Entry 9FAW (electron microscopy, 2.90 A resolution); this record covers chains E and D of the 10 polymer chains in the assembly.

# Chain E (and D)
Molecule: Gamma-aminobutyric acid receptor subunit beta-3
Source organism: Homo sapiens
Notes: chain D of this document is another copy of the same molecule, construct and numbering; everything in this record applies to it too
UniProt: P28472 (GBRB3_HUMAN); residues 5-447 here correspond to UniProt positions 30-472 (UniProt number = residue number + 25)
Amino-acid sequence (443 residues; each row starts with the number of its first residue):
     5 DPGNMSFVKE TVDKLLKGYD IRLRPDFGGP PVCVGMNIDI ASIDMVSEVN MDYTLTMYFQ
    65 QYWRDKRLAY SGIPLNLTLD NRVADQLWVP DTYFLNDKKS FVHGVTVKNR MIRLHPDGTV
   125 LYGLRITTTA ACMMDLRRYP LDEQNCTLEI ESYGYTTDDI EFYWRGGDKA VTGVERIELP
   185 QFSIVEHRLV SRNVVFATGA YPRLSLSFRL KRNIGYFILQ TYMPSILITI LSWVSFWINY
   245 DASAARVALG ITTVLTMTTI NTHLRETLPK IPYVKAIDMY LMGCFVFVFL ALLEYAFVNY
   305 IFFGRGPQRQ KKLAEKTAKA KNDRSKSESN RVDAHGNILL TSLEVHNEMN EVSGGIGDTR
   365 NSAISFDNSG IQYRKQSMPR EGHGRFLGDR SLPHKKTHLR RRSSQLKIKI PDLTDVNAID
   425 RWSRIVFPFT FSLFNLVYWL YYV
Not modelled in the structure: 309-418 (chain D: 5-7, 310-418)
Disulfide bonds: C136-C150
Glycans and other covalent adducts: N-acetylglucosamine (NAG) linked to N8, N80; glycan linked to N149
Curated features (UniProtKB/Swiss-Prot):
  - binding site (benzamidine): D95 to Y97, E155 to Y157, F200
  - binding site (4-aminobutanoate): Y97, E155, Y157, T202
  - binding site (histamine): Y97, S156, Y157, T202
  - glycosylation (N-linked (GlcNAc...) asparagine): N8, N80, N149

# Interface between chain E and chain D
Pairs across the interface (79):
  I25(E) - D84(D)
  I25(E) - R86(D)
  R26(E) - L83(D)
  R26(E) - D84(D)  hydrogen bond (backbone-backbone)
  R26(E) - V87(D)
  L27(E) - K13(D)
  F31(E) - M9(D)
  F31(E) - V12(D)  hydrophobic
  F31(E) - T82(D)
  G32(E) - M9(D)
  G33(E) - M9(D)
  D89(E) - R86(D)  hydrogen bond (backbone-side chain)
  L91(E) - R86(D)  hydrogen bond (backbone-side chain)
  V93(E) - V111(D)  hydrophobic
  P94(E) - T110(D)
  D95(E) - V111(D)
  T96(E) - V109(D)
  T96(E) - T110(D)  hydrogen bond (backbone-side chain)
  Y97(E) - Y62(D)
  Y97(E) - V109(D)
  Y97(E) - N113(D)
  Y97(E) - R129(D)
  F98(E) - V109(D)  hydrophobic
  F98(E) - R129(D)  hydrogen bond (backbone-side chain)
  L99(E) - Y62(D)
  L99(E) - R129(D)  hydrogen bond (backbone-side chain)
  D101(E) - H107(D)
  D101(E) - R129(D)  salt bridge
  K102(E) - D48(D)  salt bridge
  K102(E) - F105(D)
  K102(E) - H107(D)
  K103(E) - F105(D)
  S104(E) - V109(D)
  F105(E) - V109(D)
  I130(E) - V109(D)  hydrophobic
  M137(E) - E182(D)
  Y157(E) - Y62(D)
  Y157(E) - N113(D)
  Y157(E) - R114(D)
  Y157(E) - M115(D)  hydrophobic
  Y157(E) - G127(D)
  Y157(E) - L128(D)  hydrogen bond (side chain-backbone)
  Y157(E) - R129(D)  hydrogen bond (side chain-backbone)
  G158(E) - T82(D)
  G158(E) - R117(D)  hydrogen bond (backbone-side chain)
  Y159(E) - T82(D)
  Y159(E) - L83(D)
  Y159(E) - D84(D)
  T202(E) - R117(D)
  Y205(E) - R117(D)  hydrogen bond
  S247(E) - A246(D)
  S247(E) - A249(D)
  A248(E) - A248(D)  hydrophobic
  V251(E) - A249(D)  hydrophobic
  I255(E) - L253(D)  hydrophobic
  I255(E) - T256(D)
  V258(E) - L235(D)  hydrophobic
  L259(E) - T256(D)
  L259(E) - T260(D)
  R269(E) - Y220(D)
  R269(E) - L223(D)  hydrogen bond (side chain-backbone)
  R269(E) - Q224(D)  hydrogen bond
  K274(E) - Q185(D)
  K274(E) - Y220(D)  hydrogen bond
  I275(E) - Y220(D)
  P276(E) - P184(D)
  P276(E) - N217(D)
  P276(E) - Y220(D)
  D282(E) - L223(D)
  F289(E) - L231(D)  hydrophobic
  F293(E) - I234(D)  hydrophobic
  F293(E) - L235(D)  hydrophobic
  L296(E) - L235(D)  hydrophobic
  A300(E) - V238(D)  hydrophobic
  N303(E) - N243(D)  hydrogen bond
  Y304(E) - W241(D)  hydrophobic
  Y304(E) - R425(D)  hydrogen bond
  Y304(E) - R428(D)  hydrogen bond
  F307(E) - N243(D)
Also at the interface, not in a pair above, chain E (55 interface residues in all): F63, W92, N100, L128, T160, D163, F200, T266, V278, Y299
Also at the interface, not in a pair above, chain D (56 interface residues in all): V16, D17, L20, D43, Q64, Y66, L81, L125, R180, G219, I242, A252, T271

# In short
55 residues of chain E and 56 residues of chain D are in contact; the contacts include 16 hydrogen bonds and 2
salt bridges. Polar contacts include D101(E)-R129(D), K102(E)-D48(D) and D89(E)-R86(D). N-acetylglucosamine is
covalently linked to N8(E) and N80(E).
Chain E and chain D are both Gamma-aminobutyric acid receptor subunit beta-3 (Homo sapiens); the structure,
CryoEM structure of human full-length beta3gamma2 GABA(A) receptor in complex with GARLH4, the TMD of
Neuroligin2 ..., was determined by electron microscopy.
